Entry 6BYU (X-ray diffraction, 3.60 A resolution); this record covers chains D and E of the 6 polymer chains in the assembly.

Chain D:
Name: DNA-directed RNA polymerase subunit beta'
Organism: Escherichia coli
Notes: EC 2.7.7.6
UniProt: P0A8T7 (RPOC_ECOLI); residue numbers follow UniProt; this construct covers 1-1407
Chain sequence (1407 residues; row label = number of the first residue in the row):
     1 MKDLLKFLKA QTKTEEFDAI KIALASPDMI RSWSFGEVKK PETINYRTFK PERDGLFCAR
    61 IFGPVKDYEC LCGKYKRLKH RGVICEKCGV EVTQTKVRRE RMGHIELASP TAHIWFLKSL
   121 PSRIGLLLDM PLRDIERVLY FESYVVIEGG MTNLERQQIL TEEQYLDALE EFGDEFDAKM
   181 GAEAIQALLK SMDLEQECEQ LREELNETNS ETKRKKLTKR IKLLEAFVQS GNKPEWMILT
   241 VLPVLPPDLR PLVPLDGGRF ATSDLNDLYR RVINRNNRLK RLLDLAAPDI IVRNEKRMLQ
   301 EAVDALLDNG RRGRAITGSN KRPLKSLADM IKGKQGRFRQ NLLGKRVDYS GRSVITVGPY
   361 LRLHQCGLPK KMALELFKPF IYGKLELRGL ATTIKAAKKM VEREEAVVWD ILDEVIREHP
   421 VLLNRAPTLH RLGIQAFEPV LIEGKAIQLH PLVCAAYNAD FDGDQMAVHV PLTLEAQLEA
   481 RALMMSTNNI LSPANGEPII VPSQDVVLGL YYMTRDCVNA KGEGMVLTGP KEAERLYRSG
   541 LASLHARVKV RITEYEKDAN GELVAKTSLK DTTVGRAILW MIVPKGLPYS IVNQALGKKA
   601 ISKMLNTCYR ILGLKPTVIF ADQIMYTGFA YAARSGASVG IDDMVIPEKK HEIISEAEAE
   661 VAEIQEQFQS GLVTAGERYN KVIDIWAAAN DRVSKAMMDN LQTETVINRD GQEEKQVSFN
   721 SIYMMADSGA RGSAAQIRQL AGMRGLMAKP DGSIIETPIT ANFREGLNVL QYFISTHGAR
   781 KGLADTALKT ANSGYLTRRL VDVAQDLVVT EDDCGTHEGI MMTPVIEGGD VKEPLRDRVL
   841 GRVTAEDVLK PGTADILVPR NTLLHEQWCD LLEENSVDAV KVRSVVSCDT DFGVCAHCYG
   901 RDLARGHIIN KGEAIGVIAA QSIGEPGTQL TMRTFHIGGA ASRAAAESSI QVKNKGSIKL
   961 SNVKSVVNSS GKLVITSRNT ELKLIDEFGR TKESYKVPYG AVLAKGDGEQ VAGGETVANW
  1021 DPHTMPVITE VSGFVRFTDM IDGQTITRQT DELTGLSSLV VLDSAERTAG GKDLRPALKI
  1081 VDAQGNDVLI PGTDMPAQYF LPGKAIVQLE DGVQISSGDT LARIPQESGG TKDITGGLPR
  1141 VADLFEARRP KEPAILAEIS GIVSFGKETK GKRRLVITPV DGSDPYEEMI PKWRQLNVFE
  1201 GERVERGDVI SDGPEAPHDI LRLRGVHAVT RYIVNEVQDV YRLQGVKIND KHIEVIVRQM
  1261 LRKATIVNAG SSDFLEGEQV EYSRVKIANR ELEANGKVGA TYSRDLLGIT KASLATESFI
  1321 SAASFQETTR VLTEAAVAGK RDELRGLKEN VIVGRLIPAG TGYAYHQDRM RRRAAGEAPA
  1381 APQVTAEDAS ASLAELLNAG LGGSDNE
Unresolved in the structure: 1-7, 334-336, 932-1134, 1377-1407
UniProt features mapped onto this chain:
  - binding site (Zn(2+)): C70, C72, C85, C88, C814, C888, C895, C898
  - binding site (Mg(2+)): D460, D462, D464
  - modified residue: K983 (N6-acetyllysine)
Bound ions: Zn2+ site 1: C70, C72, C85, C88; Mg2+: D460, D462, D464; Zn2+ site 2: C814, C888, C895, C898
Ligand contacts: ECJ ((5R)-5-(6-amino-9H-purin-9-yl)-2-({[(S)-hydroxy(phosphonooxy)phosphoryl]oxy}methyl)-4-oxo-4,5-dihydrofuran-3-yl trihydrogen diphosphate): R346, R352, N424, R425, A426, Q465, M466, A467

Chain E:
Name: DNA-directed RNA polymerase subunit omega
Organism: Escherichia coli
Notes: EC 2.7.7.6
UniProt: P0A800 (RPOZ_ECOLI); numbering as in UniProt (aligned over 1-91)
Chain sequence (91 residues; each row starts with the number of its first residue):
     1 MARVTVQDAV EKIGNRFDLV LVAARRARQM QVGGKDPLVP EENDKTTVIA LREIEEGLIN
    61 NQILDVRERQ EQQEQEAAEL QAVTAIAEGR R
Unresolved in the structure: 1, 91

Chain D / chain E interface:
Contacting residue pairs - 61 pairs, chain D then chain E:
  H364(D) with V4(E)
  E414(D) with K45(E), hydrogen bond (backbone-side chain)
  V415(D) with K45(E), hydrogen bond (backbone-side chain)
  I416(D) with K45(E)
  R417(D) with E42(E), hydrogen bond (side chain-backbone); N43(E); D44(E), salt bridge; K45(E)
  E418(D) with D44(E); K45(E); V48(E)
  R431(D) with R16(E)
  L474(D) with A27(E), hydrophobic; R28(E); Q31(E)
  E475(D) with A24(E); R28(E), salt bridge
  Q477(D) with T47(E)
  L478(D) with V20(E); A23(E); A24(E); T47(E); L51(E), hydrophobic
  E479(D) with V20(E)
  R481(D) with R3(E), hydrogen bond (side chain-backbone); V6(E); T47(E); V48(E); L51(E)
  A482(D) with V6(E), hydrophobic; R16(E); V20(E), hydrophobic
  L483(D) with R16(E); F17(E), hydrophobic; V20(E), hydrophobic
  T487(D) with V4(E), hydrogen bond (side chain-backbone); T5(E)
  N488(D) with V6(E); R16(E)
  N489(D) with R16(E), hydrogen bond
  L614(D) with T5(E); Q7(E)
  K615(D) with T5(E); Q7(E); D8(E)
  L903(D) with R16(E)
  R905(D) with V10(E); R16(E)
  H907(D) with E11(E)
  N910(D) with G14(E); N15(E); R16(E)
  K911(D) with N15(E); F17(E)
  E913(D) with R16(E), salt bridge; F17(E)
  G1360(D) with F17(E)
  T1361(D) with F17(E); V20(E); L21(E)
  A1364(D) with L21(E), hydrophobic
Interface residues without a listed pair, chain D (35 interface residues in all): H419, T473, M485, Y609, V618, G912
Interface residues without a listed pair, chain E (28 interface residues in all): D18, T46

Overview:
35 residues of chain D face 28 of chain E across their interface; the contacts include 6 hydrogen bonds and 3
salt bridges. Polar contacts include R417(D)-D44(E), E475(D)-R28(E) and E913(D)-R16(E). Chain D binds compound
ECJ.
Here chain D is DNA-directed RNA polymerase subunit beta' and chain E is DNA-directed RNA polymerase subunit
omega, both from Escherichia coli. Entry 6BYU (X-ray crystal structure of Escherichia coli RNA polymerase
(RpoB-H526Y) and ppApp complex) was determined by X-ray diffraction.
